Entry 8VZ8 (X-ray diffraction, 3.45 A resolution); this record covers chains C and D of the 4 polymer chains in the assembly.

# Chain C
Protein: Mouse MAIT TRAV1-TRAJ33 a-chain
From: Mus musculus
Sequence (204 residues; row label = number of the first residue in the row; numbering starts at 0):
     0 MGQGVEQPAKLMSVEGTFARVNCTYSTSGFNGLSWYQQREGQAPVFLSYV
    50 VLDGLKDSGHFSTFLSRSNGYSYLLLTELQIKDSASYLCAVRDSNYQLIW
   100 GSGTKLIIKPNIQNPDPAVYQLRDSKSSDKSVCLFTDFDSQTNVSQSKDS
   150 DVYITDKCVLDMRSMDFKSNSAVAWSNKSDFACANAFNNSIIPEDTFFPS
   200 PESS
Not modelled in the structure: 0-2, 125-128, 138, 150-151, 163-166, 175-179, 192-203
Disulfides: Cys-22/Cys-88, Cys-132/Cys-182
Reported in the primary citation:
  - binding site for the ligand 2LJ: Tyr-95

# Chain D
Protein: Mouse MAIT MBV13-2B b-chain
From: Mus musculus
Sequence (244 residues; numbered 0 to 243; the number before each row is that of its first residue; numbering starts at 0):
     0 MEAAVTQSPRNKVAVTGGKVTLSCNQTNNHNNMYWYRQDTGHGLRLIHYS
    50 YGAGSTEKGDIPDGYKASRPSQENFSLILELATPSQTSVYFCASGDNWGG
   100 AETLYFGSGTRLTVLEDLNKVFPPEVAVFEPSEAEISHTQKATLVCLATG
   150 FFPDHVELSWWVNGKEVHSGVCTDPQPLKEQPALNDSYALSSRLRVSATF
   200 WQNPRNHFRCQVQFYGLSENDEWTQDRAKPVTQIVSAEAWGRAD
Not modelled in the structure: 0-2, 226, 243
Disulfides: Cys-23/Cys-91, Cys-145/Cys-209

# Interface between chain C and chain D
Inter-chain disulfides: Cys-157(C)/Cys-171(D)
Residue-residue contacts - 58 pairs, chain C then chain D:
  Tyr-35(C) with Glu-101(D), hydrogen bond (side chain-backbone); Thr-102(D); Leu-103(D), hydrogen bond (side chain-backbone); Phe-105(D), hydrophobic
  Gln-37(C) with Gln-37(D), hydrogen bond; Phe-90(D)
  Gln-41(C) with Phe-90(D)
  Ala-42(C) with Phe-90(D), hydrophobic; Phe-105(D); Gly-106(D)
  Pro-43(C) with Phe-90(D); Phe-105(D)
  Leu-87(C) with Leu-43(D), hydrophobic
  Arg-91(C) with Gly-99(D), hydrogen bond (side chain-backbone); Glu-101(D)
  Tyr-95(C) with Gly-99(D)
  Leu-97(C) with Tyr-35(D); Leu-103(D), hydrophobic
  Trp-99(C) with Tyr-35(D), hydrogen bond; Leu-43(D); Phe-105(D), hydrophobic
  Gly-100(C) with Gly-42(D)
  Ser-101(C) with Gly-40(D)
  Asp-115(C) with His-137(D), salt bridge
  Tyr-119(C) with Ser-131(D); Glu-134(D); His-137(D); Thr-138(D), hydrogen bond
  Gln-120(C) with Ser-131(D), hydrogen bond (backbone-side chain)
  Leu-121(C) with Phe-128(D); Glu-129(D); Ser-131(D); Thr-142(D)
  Arg-122(C) with Phe-128(D); Glu-129(D), hydrogen bond (backbone-backbone); Pro-130(D)
  Ser-124(C) with Val-127(D)
  Lys-129(C) with Phe-128(D)
  Val-131(C) with Phe-128(D), hydrophobic; Leu-146(D), hydrophobic
  Leu-133(C) with Thr-142(D); Val-144(D), hydrophobic
  Tyr-152(C) with Glu-179(D), hydrogen bond (side chain-backbone)
  Thr-154(C) with Ser-190(D); Arg-192(D), hydrogen bond
  Asp-155(C) with Arg-192(D)
  Cys-157(C) with Cys-171(D), disulfide
  Val-158(C) with Cys-171(D)
  Leu-159(C) with Gly-169(D); Cys-171(D), hydrophobic; Arg-194(D)
  Asp-160(C) with Ser-168(D), hydrogen bond (backbone-backbone); Gly-169(D)
  Ser-170(C) with Arg-192(D), hydrogen bond
  Val-172(C) with Val-144(D), hydrophobic; Ser-190(D); Arg-192(D)
  Trp-174(C) with Leu-146(D), hydrophobic
Interface residues without a listed pair, chain C (39 interface residues in all): Asn-30, Ser-33, Phe-45, Tyr-48, Asp-123, Ser-130, Asp-136, Met-161
Interface residues without a listed pair, chain D (37 interface residues in all): Gly-98, Ala-100, Ser-107, Ala-133, Thr-148, Lys-178, Gln-180

# Overview
39 residues of chain C and 37 residues of chain D are in contact; the contacts include 1 disulfide bond, 12
hydrogen bonds and 1 salt bridge. Among the polar pairs are Asp-115(C)/His-137(D), Tyr-35(C)/Glu-101(D) and
Tyr-35(C)/Leu-103(D). From the paper: a binding site for the ligand 2LJ at Tyr-95(C).
Chain C is Mouse MAIT TRAV1-TRAJ33 a-chain and chain D is Mouse MAIT MBV13-2B b-chain, both from Mus musculus;
the structure, Crystal structure of mouse MAIT M2B TCR-MR1-5-OP-RU complex, was determined by X-ray
diffraction, deposited together with 8VZ9.
